Entry 7LZ0 (X-ray diffraction, 2.29 A resolution); this record covers chain A.

# Chain A
Molecule: Glutamate receptor 3.4
From: Arabidopsis thaliana
UniProtKB: Q8GXJ4 (GLR34_ARATH); the construct has insertions or renumbered stretches relative to UniProt, so the offset changes along the chain: 7-116 = UniProt 492-601; 119-252 = UniProt 709-842
Sequence (268 residues; numbered -15 to 252; the number before each row is that of its first residue; numbers below 1 keep their minus sign (Met-15 is residue -15)):
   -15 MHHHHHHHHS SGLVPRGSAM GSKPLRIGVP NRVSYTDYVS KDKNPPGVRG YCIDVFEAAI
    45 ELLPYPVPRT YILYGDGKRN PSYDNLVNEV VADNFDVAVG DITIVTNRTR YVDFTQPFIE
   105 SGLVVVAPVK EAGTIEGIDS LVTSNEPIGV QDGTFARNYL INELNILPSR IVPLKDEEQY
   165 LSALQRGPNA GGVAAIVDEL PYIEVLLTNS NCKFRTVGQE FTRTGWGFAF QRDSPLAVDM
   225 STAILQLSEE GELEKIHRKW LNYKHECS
Unresolved in the structure: -15 to 0
Disulfide bonds: Cys196-Cys251
Differences from the reference sequence: expression tag (-15 to 6); linker (117-118)
Residues lining bound ligands: glutamic acid (GLU): Arg16, Asn64, Tyr67, Asp85, Ile86, Thr87, Arg92, Gln135, Asp136, Gly137, Thr138, Phe139, Glu183, Tyr186, Trp210
UniProt features mapped onto this chain:
  - glycosylation: Asn91 (N-linked (GlcNAc...) asparagine)
Reported in the primary citation:
  - binding site for glutamic acid: Arg16, Asn64, Tyr67, Asp85, Thr87, Arg92, Gln135, Asp136, Phe139, Glu183, Tyr186

# Summary
Chain A binds glutamic acid. The paper reports a binding site for glutamic acid at Arg16, Asn64 and Tyr67
among others.
Chain A is Glutamate receptor 3.4 (Arabidopsis thaliana); the structure, Structure of glutamate receptor-like
channel GLR3.4 ligand-binding domain in complex with glutamate, was determined by X-ray diffraction (same
publication as 7LZ1, 7LZ2, 7LZH and 7LZI).
